Entry 1FG7 (X-ray diffraction, 1.50 A resolution); this record covers chain A.

# Chain A
Protein: Histidinol phosphate aminotransferase
From: Escherichia coli
Notes: EC 2.6.1.9
UniProt: P06986 (HIS8_ECOLI); residues 1-356 here = UniProt positions 1-356
Amino-acid sequence (356 residues; row label = number of the first residue in the row):
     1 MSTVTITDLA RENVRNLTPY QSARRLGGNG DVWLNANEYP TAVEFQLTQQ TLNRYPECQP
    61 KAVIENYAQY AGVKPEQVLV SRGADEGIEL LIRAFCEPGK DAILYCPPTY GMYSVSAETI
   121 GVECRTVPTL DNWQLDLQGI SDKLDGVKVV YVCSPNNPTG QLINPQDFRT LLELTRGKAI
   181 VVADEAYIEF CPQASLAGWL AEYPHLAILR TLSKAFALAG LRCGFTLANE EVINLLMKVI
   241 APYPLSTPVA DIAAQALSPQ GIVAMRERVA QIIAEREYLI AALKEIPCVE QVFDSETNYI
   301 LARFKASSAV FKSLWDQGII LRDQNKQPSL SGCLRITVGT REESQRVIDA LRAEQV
Not modelled in the structure: 1-2
Modified / non-standard residues: Mse1 (selenomethionine); Mse112, Mse237, Mse265 (selenomethionine; parent Met)
Differences from the reference sequence: modified residue (1, 112, 237, 265)
Residues lining bound ligands: 4'-deoxy-4'-aminopyridoxal-5'-phosphate (PMP): Y55, R82, G83, A84, D85, Y110, Y113, C153, N157, D184, A186, Y187, T211, S213, K214, R222, C223, G224
Swiss-Prot annotation at these positions:
  - modified residue: K214 (N6-(pyridoxal phosphate)lysine)

# In short
Ligands of chain A: 4'-deoxy-4'-aminopyridoxal-5'-phosphate.
Chain A is Histidinol phosphate aminotransferase (Escherichia coli); the structure, Crystal structure of
L-histidinol phosphate aminotransferase with pyridoxal-5'-phosphate, was determined by X-ray diffraction
together with 1IJI and 1FG3 from the same study.
